Entry 3W4U (X-ray diffraction, 1.95 A resolution); this record covers chains A and B of the 4 polymer chains in the assembly.

== Chain A ==
Protein: Hemoglobin subunit zeta
Source organism: Homo sapiens
Reference sequence: P02008 (HBAZ_HUMAN); residues 0-141 here correspond to UniProt positions 1-142 (UniProt number = residue number + 1)
Sequence (142 residues; each row starts with the number of its first residue; numbering starts at 0):
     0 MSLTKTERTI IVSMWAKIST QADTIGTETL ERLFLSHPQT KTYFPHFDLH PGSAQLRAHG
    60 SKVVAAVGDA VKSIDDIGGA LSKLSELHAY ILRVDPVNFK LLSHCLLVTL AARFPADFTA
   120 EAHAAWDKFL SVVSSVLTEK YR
Not modelled in the structure: 0
Ion coordination: heme Fe: His-87 (together with carbon monoxide)
Small-molecule neighbours: carbon monoxide / heme: Thr-39, Tyr-42, Phe-43, Phe-46, His-58, Lys-61, Val-62, Ala-65, Val-66, Leu-83, Leu-86, His-87, Leu-91, Val-93, Asn-97, Phe-98, Leu-101, Val-132, Leu-136
UniProt features mapped onto this chain:
  - binding site (heme b): His-58, His-87
  - modified residue: Ser-1 (N-acetylserine), Thr-28 (Phosphothreonine), Ser-52 (Phosphoserine), Ser-72 (Phosphoserine), Ser-81 (Phosphoserine)
Reported in the primary citation:
  - contacts within the chain: Arg-92/Arg-141 (hydrogen bond), Glu-138/Arg-141 (hydrogen bond), Asp-94/Arg-141 (hydrogen bond)
  - binding site for carbon monoxide: His-58
  - conformationally variable residues (order/disorder transition): Lys-139, Tyr-140, Arg-141
  - higher-order assembly contacts with a neighbouring Hemoglobin subunit beta: Pro-37 to Pro-44

== Chain B ==
Protein: Hemoglobin subunit beta
Source organism: Homo sapiens
Reference sequence: P68871 (HBB_HUMAN); residues 1-146 here correspond to UniProt positions 2-147 (UniProt number = residue number + 1)
Sequence (146 residues; each row starts with the number of its first residue):
     1 VHLTPVEKSA VTALWGKVNV DEVGGEALGR LLVVYPWTQR FFESFGDLST PDAVMGNPKV
    61 KAHGKKVLGA FSDGLAHLDN LKGTFATLSE LHCDKLHVDP ENFRLLGNVL VCVLAHHFGK
   121 EFTPPVQAAY QKVVAGVANA LAHKYH
Not modelled in the structure: 1
Construct notes: engineered mutation Val-6 (Glu7 in P68871)
Ion coordination: heme Fe: His-92 (together with carbon monoxide)
Small-molecule neighbours: carbon monoxide / heme: Leu-28, Leu-31, Thr-38, Phe-41, Phe-42, Ser-44, Phe-45, His-63, Lys-66, Val-67, Ala-70, Phe-71, Phe-85, Leu-88, Leu-91, His-92, Leu-96, Val-98, Asn-102, Phe-103, Leu-106, Val-137, Leu-141
UniProt features mapped onto this chain:
  - binding site ((2R)-2,3-bisphosphoglycerate): Val-1, His-2, Lys-82, His-143
  - binding site (heme b): His-63, His-92
  - site: Glu-7, Lys-8 (Microbial infection: Cleavage), Gly-25, Glu-26 (Microbial infection: Cleavage), Gly-29, Arg-30 (Microbial infection: Cleavage), Tyr-35, Pro-36 (Microbial infection: Cleavage), Trp-37, Thr-38 (Microbial infection: Cleavage), Phe-45, Gly-46 (Microbial infection: Cleavage), Asp-52, Ala-53 (Microbial infection: Cleavage), Gly-56, Asn-57 (Microbial infection: Cleavage), Lys-59 (Not glycated), Phe-71, Ser-72 (Microbial infection: Cleavage), Gly-74, Leu-75 (Microbial infection: Cleavage), Lys-82 (Not glycated), Thr-84, Phe-85 (Microbial infection: Cleavage), His-92, Cys-93 (Microbial infection: Cleavage), Lys-95 (Not glycated), Arg-104, Leu-105 (Microbial infection: Cleavage), Leu-110, Val-111 (Microbial infection: Cleavage), Gly-119, Lys-120 (Microbial infection: Cleavage), Phe-122, Thr-123 (Microbial infection: Cleavage), Ala-128, Ala-129 (Microbial infection: Cleavage) and 2 more in UniProt
  - modified residue: Val-1 (N-acetylvaline), Ser-9 (Phosphoserine), Thr-12 (Phosphothreonine), Ser-44 (Phosphoserine), Thr-50 (Phosphothreonine), Lys-59 (N6-acetyllysine), Lys-82 (N6-acetyllysine), Thr-87 (Phosphothreonine), Cys-93 (S-nitrosocysteine), Lys-144 (N6-acetyllysine)
  - glycosylation: Val-1 (N-linked (Glc) (glycation) valine), Lys-8 (N-linked (Glc) (glycation) lysine), Lys-17 (N-linked (Glc) (glycation) lysine), Lys-66 (N-linked (Glc) (glycation) lysine), Lys-120 (N-linked (Glc) (glycation) lysine), Lys-144 (N-linked (Glc) (glycation) lysine)
Reported in the primary citation:
  - contacts within the chain: Asp-94/His-146 (salt bridge)
  - binding site for carbon monoxide: His-63
  - conformationally variable residues (helix shift): His-63, Val-67

== Chain A / chain B interface ==
Residue-residue contacts - 38 pairs, chain A then chain B:
  Arg-31(A) / Phe-122(B)  hydrogen bond (side chain-backbone)
  Arg-31(A) / Thr-123(B)
  Arg-31(A) / Pro-124(B)
  Arg-31(A) / Gln-127(B)  hydrogen bond
  Leu-34(A) / Pro-124(B)  hydrophobic
  Leu-34(A) / Pro-125(B)  hydrophobic
  Leu-34(A) / Ala-128(B)
  Ser-35(A) / Gln-127(B)
  Ser-35(A) / Ala-128(B)
  Ser-35(A) / Gln-131(B)
  His-103(A) / Asn-108(B)
  His-103(A) / Val-111(B)
  His-103(A) / Gln-127(B)
  His-103(A) / Gln-131(B)  hydrogen bond
  Cys-104(A) / Gln-127(B)
  Val-107(A) / Val-111(B)  hydrophobic
  Val-107(A) / Cys-112(B)  hydrophobic
  Val-107(A) / Ala-115(B)  hydrophobic
  Val-107(A) / Gln-127(B)
  Ala-110(A) / Cys-112(B)
  Ala-110(A) / His-116(B)
  Ala-111(A) / Ala-115(B)
  Ala-111(A) / Gly-119(B)
  Pro-114(A) / His-116(B)  hydrogen bond (backbone-side chain)
  Phe-117(A) / Arg-30(B)  hydrogen bond (backbone-side chain)
  Phe-117(A) / His-116(B)  hydrogen bond (backbone-side chain)
  Thr-118(A) / Arg-30(B)  hydrogen bond (backbone-side chain)
  Ala-119(A) / Arg-30(B)
  Ala-119(A) / Val-33(B)
  Ala-119(A) / Met-55(B)  hydrophobic
  Glu-120(A) / Pro-51(B)
  His-122(A) / Arg-30(B)  hydrogen bond
  His-122(A) / Val-34(B)
  His-122(A) / Cys-112(B)
  Ala-123(A) / Val-33(B)
  Ala-123(A) / Val-34(B)
  Asp-126(A) / Val-34(B)
  Asp-126(A) / Tyr-35(B)  hydrogen bond
Other interface residues (no listed pair), chain A (20 interface residues in all): Glu-30, His-36, Lys-99, Leu-106
Other interface residues (no listed pair), chain B (21 interface residues in all): Arg-104, Val-109

== In short ==
The interface between chain A and chain B involves 20 residues on one side and 21 on the other, with 9
hydrogen bonds. Polar pairs include Arg-31(A)/Phe-122(B), Arg-31(A)/Gln-127(B) and His-103(A)/Gln-131(B). The
paper reports a binding site for carbon monoxide at His-58(A) and His-63(B); conformational variability at
Lys-139(A), Tyr-140(A) and His-63(B) among others.
Here chain A is Hemoglobin subunit zeta and chain B is Hemoglobin subunit beta, both from Homo sapiens. Entry
3W4U (Human zeta-2 beta-2-s hemoglobin) was determined by X-ray diffraction.
